5EB1 - chains A and B; structure by X-ray diffraction, 1.80 A resolution.

[Chain A]
Molecule: YfiR
Organism: Pseudomonas aeruginosa PAO1
UniProt: Q9I4L4 (Q9I4L4_PSEAE); residues 35-190 here = UniProt positions 35-190
Sequence (159 residues; numbered 32 to 190; the number before each row is that of its first residue):
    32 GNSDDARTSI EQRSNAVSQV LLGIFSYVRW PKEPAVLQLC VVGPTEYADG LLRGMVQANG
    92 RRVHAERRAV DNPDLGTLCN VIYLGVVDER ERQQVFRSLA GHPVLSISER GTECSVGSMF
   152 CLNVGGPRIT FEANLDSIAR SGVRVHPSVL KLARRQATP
Unresolved in the structure: 32-39, 187-190
Cystine bridges: Cys145-Cys152
Differences from the reference sequence: expression tag (32-34)
UniProt features mapped onto this chain:
  - binding site (GMP): Arg60, Arg175, His177

[Chain B]
Molecule: YfiB
Organism: Pseudomonas aeruginosa PAO1
UniProt: Q9I4L6 (Q9I4L6_PSEAE); residue numbers follow UniProt; this construct covers 34-168
Sequence (135 residues; row label = number of the first residue in the row):
    34 GLSAEQIAVP QEQGFELRDE GWEFGMSSKV LFGNNLDRLN PDSRNTLTKI ARALLAVDID
    94 KVRLEGHTDN YGDEGYNQKL SERRAESVAA VFREAGMPAA NIEVRGLGMS KPVADNKTRA
   154 GRSENRRVAI IVPAE
Unresolved in the structure: 34-43, 168
Differences from the reference sequence: engineered mutation Pro43 (Leu in Q9I4L6)
Reported in the primary citation:
  - binding site for sulfate ion: Asn67, Asn68, Asp102, Arg117
  - conformationally variable residues (loop rearrangement, order/disorder transition, side-chain flip): Gly34 to Pro43, Asn68, Asp102, Arg117

[Chain A / chain B interface]
Contacting residue pairs (74; chain A residue first):
  Leu53(A) - Glu45(B)
  Gly54(A) - Gln44(B)
  Ser57(A) - Gln44(B)
  Ser57(A) - Glu45(B)
  Ser57(A) - Gln46(B)
  Ser57(A) - Gly47(B)  hydrogen bond (side chain-backbone)
  Ser57(A) - Phe48(B)  hydrogen bond (backbone-backbone)
  Tyr58(A) - Gln46(B)
  Tyr58(A) - Gly47(B)
  Tyr58(A) - Leu50(B)  hydrophobic
  Tyr58(A) - Trp55(B)
  Arg60(A) - Gly47(B)  hydrogen bond (side chain-backbone)
  Arg60(A) - Phe48(B)
  Arg60(A) - Leu50(B)
  Arg60(A) - Trp55(B)
  Gln88(A) - Glu45(B)
  Gln88(A) - Phe48(B)
  Ala89(A) - Glu45(B)  hydrogen bond (backbone-side chain)
  Ala89(A) - Phe48(B)
  Asn90(A) - Phe48(B)
  Cys145(A) - Ile164(B)
  Ser146(A) - Glu98(B)  hydrogen bond
  Ser146(A) - Leu140(B)
  Ser146(A) - Lys144(B)
  Val147(A) - Lys144(B)
  Val147(A) - Arg160(B)
  Thr161(A) - Ala167(B)
  Phe162(A) - Ala167(B)
  Glu163(A) - Arg96(B)  salt bridge
  Glu163(A) - Ile164(B)
  Glu163(A) - Val165(B)
  Glu163(A) - Pro166(B)
  Glu163(A) - Ala167(B)
  Ala164(A) - Ile163(B)
  Ala164(A) - Ile164(B)
  Ala164(A) - Val165(B)  hydrogen bond (backbone-backbone)
  Asn165(A) - Ala162(B)
  Asn165(A) - Ile163(B)
  Asn165(A) - Ile164(B)
  Leu166(A) - Phe57(B)  hydrophobic
  Leu166(A) - Ile83(B)  hydrophobic
  Leu166(A) - Ile163(B)  hydrogen bond (backbone-backbone)
  Asp167(A) - Arg160(B)  salt bridge
  Asp167(A) - Ala162(B)
  Ile169(A) - Phe57(B)
  Ala170(A) - Phe57(B)
  Ala170(A) - Gly58(B)
  Ala170(A) - Met59(B)
  Ala170(A) - Ser61(B)
  Ala170(A) - Lys62(B)
  Arg171(A) - Lys62(B)
  Arg171(A) - Leu64(B)
  Arg171(A) - Val146(B)
  Arg171(A) - Glu157(B)  salt bridge
  Arg171(A) - Arg160(B)
  Arg175(A) - Trp55(B)
  Val176(A) - Trp55(B)
  Val176(A) - Phe57(B)
  His177(A) - Leu50(B)
  His177(A) - Glu53(B)  hydrogen bond (side chain-backbone)
  His177(A) - Gly54(B)
  His177(A) - Trp55(B)
  Pro178(A) - Gly54(B)
  Pro178(A) - Phe57(B)  hydrophobic
  Pro178(A) - Val90(B)
  Ser179(A) - Leu50(B)
  Ser179(A) - Val90(B)
  Leu181(A) - Leu87(B)  hydrophobic
  Lys182(A) - Val90(B)
  Lys182(A) - Asp91(B)  salt bridge
  Arg185(A) - Ile92(B)
  Arg185(A) - Val165(B)
  Arg185(A) - Pro166(B)  hydrogen bond (side chain-backbone)
  Arg185(A) - Ala167(B)  hydrogen bond (side chain-backbone)
Also at the interface, not in a pair above, chain A (32 interface residues in all): Gln50, Asn154, Leu183
Also at the interface, not in a pair above, chain B (36 interface residues in all): Glu56, Ala86, Arg138
The authors on this interface:
  - specific contacts: Ser57(A)-Phe48(B) (hydrophobic contact), Arg60(A)-Trp55(B) (hydrophobic contact), Gln88(A)-Phe48(B) (hydrophobic contact), Ala89(A)-Phe48(B) (hydrophobic contact), Asn90(A)-Phe48(B) (hydrophobic contact), Leu166(A)-Phe57(B) (hydrophobic contact), Ile169(A)-Phe57(B) (hydrophobic contact), Arg175(A)-Trp55(B) (hydrophobic contact), Val176(A)-Phe57(B) (hydrophobic contact), His177(A)-Trp55(B) (hydrophobic contact), Pro178(A)-Phe57(B) (hydrophobic contact), Leu181(A)-Phe57(B) (hydrophobic contact), Arg96(B)-Glu163(A) (hydrogen bond), Glu98(B)-Ser146(A), Glu157(B)-Arg171(A), Ile163(B)-Leu166(A) (backbone contact), Val165(B)-Ala164(A) (backbone contact), Pro166(B)-Arg185(A)
  - interface residues, chain A: Ser57(A), Arg60(A), Ala89(A), His177(A)
  - interface residues, chain B: Glu45(B), Gly47(B), Phe48(B), Glu53(B), Trp55(B), Phe57(B)

[Overview]
The interface between chain A and chain B involves 32 residues on one side and 36 on the other; the contacts
include 10 hydrogen bonds and 4 salt bridges. Among the polar pairs are Glu163(A)-Arg96(B),
Asp167(A)-Arg160(B) and Arg171(A)-Glu157(B). The authors report hydrophobic contacts between Ser57(A) and
Phe48(B), Arg60(A) and Trp55(B) and Gln88(A) and Phe48(B) among others; a hydrogen bond between Arg96(B) and
Glu163(A); contacts between Glu98(B) and Ser146(A), Glu157(B) and Arg171(A) and Pro166(B) and Arg185(A). The
paper reports a binding site for sulfate ion at Asn67(B), Asn68(B) and Asp102(B) among others; interface
residues Ser57(A), Arg60(A) and Glu45(B) among others.
Here chain A is YfiR and chain B is YfiB, both from Pseudomonas aeruginosa PAO1. Entry 5EB1 (the YfiB-YfiR
complex) was determined by X-ray diffraction (same publication as 5EAZ, 5EB0, 5EB2 and 5EB3).
